Entry 4MCS (X-ray diffraction, 1.83 A resolution); this record covers chain A.

Chain A:
Molecule: Glutamate carboxypeptidase 2
From: Homo sapiens
Notes: EC 3.4.17.21; fragment: Glutamate carboxypeptidase II
Reference sequence: Q04609 (FOLH1_HUMAN); residues 44-750 here = UniProt positions 44-750
Sequence (757 residues; each row starts with the number of its first residue; numbers below 1 keep their minus sign (Met-6 is residue -6)):
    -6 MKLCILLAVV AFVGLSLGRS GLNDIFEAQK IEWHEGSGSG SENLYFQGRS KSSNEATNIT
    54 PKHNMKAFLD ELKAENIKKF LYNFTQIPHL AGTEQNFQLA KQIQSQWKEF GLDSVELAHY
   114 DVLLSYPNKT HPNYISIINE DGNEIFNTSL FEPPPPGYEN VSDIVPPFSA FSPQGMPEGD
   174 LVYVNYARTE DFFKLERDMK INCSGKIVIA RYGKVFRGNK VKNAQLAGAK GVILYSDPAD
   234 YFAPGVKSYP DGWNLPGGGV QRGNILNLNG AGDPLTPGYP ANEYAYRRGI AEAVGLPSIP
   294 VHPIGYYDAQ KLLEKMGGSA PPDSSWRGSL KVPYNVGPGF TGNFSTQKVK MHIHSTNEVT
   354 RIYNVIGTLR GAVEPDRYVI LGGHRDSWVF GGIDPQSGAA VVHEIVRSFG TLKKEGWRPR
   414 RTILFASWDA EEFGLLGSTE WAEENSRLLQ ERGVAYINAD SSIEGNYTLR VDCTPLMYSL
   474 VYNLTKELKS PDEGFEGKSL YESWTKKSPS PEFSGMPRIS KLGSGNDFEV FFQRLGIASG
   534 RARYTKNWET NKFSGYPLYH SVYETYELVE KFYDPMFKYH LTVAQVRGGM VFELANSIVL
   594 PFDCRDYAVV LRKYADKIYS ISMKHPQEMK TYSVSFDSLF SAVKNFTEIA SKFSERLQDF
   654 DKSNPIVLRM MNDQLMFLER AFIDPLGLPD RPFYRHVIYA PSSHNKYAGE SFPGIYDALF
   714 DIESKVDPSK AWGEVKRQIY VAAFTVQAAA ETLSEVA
Unresolved in the structure: -6 to 54, 541-543, 654-655
Construct notes: initiating methionine (-6); expression tag (-5 to 43); engineered mutation Tyr475 (His in Q04609)
Covalent attachments: N-acetylglucosamine (NAG) linked to Asn76, Asn121, Asn140, Asn195, Asn459, Asn476; glycan linked to Asn638
Ion coordination: Ca2+: Thr269, Tyr272, Glu433, Glu436; Zn2+ site 1: His377, Asp387, Asp453; Zn2+ site 2: Asp387, Glu425, His553
Residues lining bound ligands:
  - aspartic acid (ASP): Asp387, Glu424, Glu425, Asp453, Glu457, Gly518, Asn519, Arg534, Arg536, Tyr552, His553, Tyr700
  - glutamic acid (GLU): Phe209, Arg210, Asn257, Glu424, Glu425, Gly427, Leu428, Gly518, Asn519, Tyr552, His553, Lys699, Tyr700
From the paper describing this entry:
  - mutagenesis - H475Y: unchanged stability
  - mutagenesis - H475Y: unchanged catalytic activity
  - mutagenesis - R463L, W541A: decreased binding to ARM-P4
  - mutagenesis - W541A: decreased binding to ARM-P8
  - mutagenesis - R463L, R511L, W541A: unchanged catalytic activity on polyglutamyl-folate
  - mutagenesis - R463L, R511L, W541A: increased binding to NAAG

In short:
Bound to chain A: glutamic acid and aspartic acid. N-acetylglucosamine is covalently linked to Asn76, Asn121,
Asn140, Asn195, Asn459 and Asn476 and 1 more. Thr269, Tyr272, Glu433 and Glu436 form the Ca2+ site. From the
paper: R463L, R511L and W541A increase binding to NAAG; R463L and W541A reduce binding to ARM-P4.
Chain A is Glutamate carboxypeptidase 2 (Homo sapiens); the structure, A high resolution structure of human
glutamate carboxypeptidase II (GCPII) His475Tyr variant in complex with glutamic ..., was determined by X-ray
diffraction (same publication as 4MCP, 4MCQ and 4MCR).
